PDB entry 6HTM | X-ray diffraction, 1.70 A resolution | chain A

# Chain A
Molecule: 3-methyl-2-indolic acid synthase
From: Streptomyces actuosus
Reference sequence: C6FX51 (C6FX51_STRAS); numbering as in UniProt (aligned over 1-400)
Chain sequence (400 residues; each row starts with the number of its first residue):
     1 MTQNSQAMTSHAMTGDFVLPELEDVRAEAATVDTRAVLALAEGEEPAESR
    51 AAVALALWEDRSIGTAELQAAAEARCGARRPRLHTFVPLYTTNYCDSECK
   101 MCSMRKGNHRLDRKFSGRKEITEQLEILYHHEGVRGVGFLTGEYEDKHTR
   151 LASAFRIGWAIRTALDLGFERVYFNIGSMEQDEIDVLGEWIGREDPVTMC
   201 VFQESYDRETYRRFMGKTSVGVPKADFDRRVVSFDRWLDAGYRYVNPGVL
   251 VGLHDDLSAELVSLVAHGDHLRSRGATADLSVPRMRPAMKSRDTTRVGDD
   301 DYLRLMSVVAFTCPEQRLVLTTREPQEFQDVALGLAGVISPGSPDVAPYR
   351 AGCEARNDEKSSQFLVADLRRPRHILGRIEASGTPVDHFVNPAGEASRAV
Unresolved in the structure: 1-14, 399-400
Bound ions: 4Fe-4S cluster Fe: Cys95, Cys99, Cys102 (together with methionine)
Ligand contacts:
  - 5'-deoxyadenosine (5AD): Tyr90, Met101, Cys102, Leu140, Asn175, Phe202, Glu204, Lys224, Arg230, Leu250, Pro283, Arg284, Met285, Arg286, Ala288, Lys290, Arg323, Gln363, Phe364
  - methionine (MET): Tyr90, Met104, Leu140, Thr141, Gly142, Glu143, Asn175, Ile176, Gly177, Glu204, Lys224, Arg230, Gln363
  - 4Fe-4S cluster (SF4): Cys95, Ser97, Glu98, Cys99, Met101, Cys102, Met104, Arg105, Thr141, Gly142, Glu143, Lys224, Gln363
  - 2-(1H-indol-3-yl)ethanamine (TSS): Phe86, Pro88, Tyr90, Leu140, Asn175, Phe202, Thr321, Thr322, Arg323, Ser340, Pro341, Gly342, Pro344, Phe364, Val366

# In short
Ligands of chain A: 2-(1H-indol-3-yl)ethanamine, 4Fe-4S cluster, methionine and 5'-deoxyadenosine. The 4Fe-4S
cluster Fe site is built by Cys95, Cys99 and Cys102.
Chain A is 3-methyl-2-indolic acid synthase (Streptomyces actuosus); the structure, X-ray structure of the
tryptophan lyase NosL in complex with bound tryptamin, was determined by X-ray diffraction.
